PDB entry 4PH5 | X-ray diffraction, 2.55 A resolution | chains T and A of the 4 polymer chains in the assembly

[Chain T]
Molecule: 16-nt DNA strand
Sequence (16 nucleotides; numbered 1 to 16; the number before each row is that of its first residue):
     1 CCGACGACGCATCAGC

[Chain A]
Protein: DNA polymerase beta
From: Homo sapiens
Notes: EC 2.7.7.7, 4.2.99.-
UniProt: P06746 (DPOLB_HUMAN); residues 10-335 here = UniProt positions 10-335
Chain sequence (326 residues; row label = number of the first residue in the row):
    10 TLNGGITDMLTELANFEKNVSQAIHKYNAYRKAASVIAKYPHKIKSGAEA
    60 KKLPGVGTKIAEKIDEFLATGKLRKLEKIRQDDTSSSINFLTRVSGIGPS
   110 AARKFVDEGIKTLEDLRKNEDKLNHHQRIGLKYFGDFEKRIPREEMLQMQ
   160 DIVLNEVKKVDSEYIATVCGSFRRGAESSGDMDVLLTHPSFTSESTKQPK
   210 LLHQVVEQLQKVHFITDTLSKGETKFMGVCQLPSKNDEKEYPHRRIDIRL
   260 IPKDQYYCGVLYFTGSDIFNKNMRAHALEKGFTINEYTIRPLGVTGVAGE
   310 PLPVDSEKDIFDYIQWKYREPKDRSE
Swiss-Prot annotation at these positions:
  - region: Arg183 to Asp192 (DNA-binding)
  - active site: Lys72 (Nucleophile)
  - binding site (K(+)): Lys60, Leu62, Val65, Thr101, Val103, Ile106
  - binding site (Na(+)): Lys60, Leu62, Val65, Thr101, Val103, Ile106
  - binding site (dATP): Arg149, Ser180, Arg183, Gly189, Asp190
  - binding site (dCTP): Arg149, Ser180, Arg183, Gly189, Asp190
  - binding site (dGTP): Arg149, Ser180, Arg183, Gly189, Asp190, Asp192
  - binding site (dTTP): Arg149, Ser180, Arg183, Gly189, Asp190
  - binding site (Mg(2+)): Asp190, Asp192, Asp256
  - modified residue: Lys72 (N6-acetyllysine), Arg83 (Omega-N-methylarginine), Arg152 (Omega-N-methylarginine)
  - cross-link (Glycyl lysine isopeptide (Lys-Gly)): Lys41 (interchain with G-Cter in ubiquitin), Lys61 (interchain with G-Cter in ubiquitin), Lys81 (interchain with G-Cter in ubiquitin)
  - natural variant: Leu22 (L22P: Found in a gastric cancer sample; uncertain significance), Tyr39 (Y39C: Found in a gastric cancer sample; uncertain significance), Gly118 (G118V: Decreased DNA-directed DNA polymerase activity), Arg137 (R137Q: Decreased function in base-excision repair), Arg149 (R149I: Decreased DNA-directed DNA polymerase activity), Asp160 (D160N: Found in a gastric cancer sample; uncertain significance), Cys239 (C239R: Found in a gastric cancer sample; uncertain significance), Lys289 (K289M: Found in a colon cancer sample; uncertain significance), Asn294 (N294D: Found in a gastric cancer sample; uncertain significance), Glu295 (E295K: Found in a gastric cancer sample; uncertain significance)
  - mutagenesis: Phe25 (F25W: No effect on 5'-dRP lyase activity. Decreased ssDNA binding), His34 (H34G: Decreased 5'-dRP lyase activity. Decreased ssDNA binding), Lys35 (K35A: Decreased 5'-dRP lyase activity. Decreased ssDNA binding. Loss of 5'-dRP lyase activity; when associated with A-68 and A-72. Decreased ssDNA binding; when associated with A-68 and A-72 ...), Tyr39 (Y39F: No effect on 5'-dRP lyase activity; Y39Q: Abolishes DNA polymerase and 5'-dRP lyase activity), Lys41 (K41R: Abolishes ubiquitination; when associated with R-61 and R-81), Lys60 (K60A: Decreased 5'-dRP lyase activity. Decreased ssDNA binding), Lys61 (K61R: Abolishes ubiquitination; when associated with R-41 and R-81), Lys68 (K68A: No effect on 5'-dRP lyase activity. Decreased ssDNA binding. Loss of 5'-dRP lyase activity; when associated with A-35 and A-72. Decreased ssDNA binding; when associated with A-35 and A-72 ...), Glu71 (E71Q: No effect on 5'-dRP lyase activity. No effect on structure shown by circular dichroism. No effect on ssDNA binding), Lys72 (K72A: Severely reduced 5'-dRP lyase activity. Does not affect ssDNA binding. Loss of 5'-dRP lyase activity; when associated with A-35 and A-68. Decreased ssDNA binding ...), Glu75 (E75A: Slightly decreased 5'-dRP lyase activity. Decreased ssDNA binding. No effect on structure shown by circular dichroism), Lys81 (K81R: Abolishes ubiquitination; when associated with R-41 and R-61), 5 further mutagenesis entries in UniProt
Bound ions: Na+ site 1: Lys60, Leu62, Val65 (shared with 1 residue of chain D); Na+ site 2: Thr101, Val103, Ile106 (shared with 1 residue of chain P); Mg2+ site 1: Asp190, Asp192, Asp256 (shared with 2 residues of chain P); Mg2+ site 2: Asp190, Asp192 (together with phosphate ion) (shared with 1 residue of chain P)

[How chain T and chain A interact]
Pairs across the interface (26; chain T residue first):
  DC5(T) - His34(A)  stacking on the base
  DG6(T) - Asn279(A)  base contact
  DG6(T) - Lys280(A)  salt bridge to the phosphate
  DG6(T) - Arg283(A)  hydrogen bond to the base
  DG6(T) - Ala284(A)  sugar contact
  DA7(T) - Arg283(A)  hydrogen bond to the sugar
  DA7(T) - Leu287(A)  phosphate contact
  DA7(T) - Thr292(A)  hydrogen bond to the phosphate
  DA7(T) - Ile293(A)  sugar contact
  DA7(T) - Asn294(A)  phosphate contact
  DC8(T) - Asn294(A)  hydrogen bond to the phosphate
  DC8(T) - Glu295(A)  sugar contact
  DC8(T) - Tyr296(A)  phosphate contact
  DG9(T) - Thr233(A)  hydrogen bond to the phosphate
  DG9(T) - Lys234(A)  hydrogen bond to the base
  DG9(T) - Arg258(A)  sugar contact
  DG9(T) - Tyr296(A)  hydrogen bond to the phosphate
  DC10(T) - Ser229(A)  phosphate contact
  DC10(T) - Lys230(A)  hydrogen bond to the phosphate
  DC10(T) - Gly231(A)  phosphate contact
  DC10(T) - Glu232(A)  hydrogen bond to the phosphate
  DC10(T) - Thr233(A)  hydrogen bond to the phosphate
  DC10(T) - Lys234(A)  hydrogen bond to the phosphate
  DA11(T) - Ser229(A)  sugar contact
  DA11(T) - Lys230(A)  hydrogen bond to the phosphate
  DT12(T) - Asn133(A)  phosphate contact
Also at the interface, not in a pair above, chain A (23 interface residues in all): His134, Leu228, Tyr271, Arg299

[Summary]
Chain T and chain A form an interface of 8 and 23 residues respectively; the contacts include 12 hydrogen
bonds, 1 salt bridge and 1 aromatic stacking contact. Polar pairs include DG6(T)-Arg283(A), DG9(T)-Lys234(A)
and DA7(T)-Arg283(A).
Here chain T is a 16-nt DNA strand and chain A is DNA polymerase beta (Homo sapiens). Entry 4PH5 (Structure of
human DNA polymerase beta complexed with a nicked DNA containing a AC at N-1 ...) was determined by X-ray
diffraction.
